Entry 3UXI (X-ray diffraction, 2.73 A resolution); this record covers chains A and B of the 4 polymer chains in the assembly.

# Chain A (and B)
Protein: L-Rhamnose isomerase
Organism: Bacillus halodurans
Notes: EC 5.3.1.14; chain B of this document is another copy of the same molecule, construct and numbering; everything in this record applies to it too
UniProt: Q9KCL9 (RHAA_BACHD); residues 1-418 here = UniProt positions 1-418
Amino-acid sequence (424 residues; row label = number of the first residue in the row; numbers below 1 keep their minus sign (His-5 is residue -5)):
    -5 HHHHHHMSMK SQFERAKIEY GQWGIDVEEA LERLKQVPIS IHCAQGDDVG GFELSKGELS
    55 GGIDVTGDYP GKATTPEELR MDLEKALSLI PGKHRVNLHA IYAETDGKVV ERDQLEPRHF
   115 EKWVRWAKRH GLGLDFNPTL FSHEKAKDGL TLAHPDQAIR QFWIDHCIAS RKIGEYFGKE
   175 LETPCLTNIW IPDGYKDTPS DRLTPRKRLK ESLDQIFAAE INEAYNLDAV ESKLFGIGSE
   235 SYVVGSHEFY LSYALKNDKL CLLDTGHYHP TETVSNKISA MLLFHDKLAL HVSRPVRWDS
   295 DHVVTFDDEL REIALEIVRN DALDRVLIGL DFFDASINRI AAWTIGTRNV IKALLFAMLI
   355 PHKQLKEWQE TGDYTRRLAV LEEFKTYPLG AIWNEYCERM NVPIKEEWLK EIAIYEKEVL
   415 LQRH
Unresolved in the structure: -5 to 4, 50-60, 418
Construct notes: expression tag (-5 to 0); engineered mutation Ala38 (Trp in Q9KCL9)
Bound ions: Mn2+: Glu225, Asp325

# Chain A / chain B interface
Residue-residue contacts - 91 pairs, chain A then chain B:
  Pro149(A) - Glu364(B)
  Tyr189(A) - Gln363(B)
  Tyr189(A) - Tyr368(B)
  Asp191(A) - Arg371(B)
  Asp191(A) - Leu372(B)
  Thr192(A) - Arg371(B)  hydrogen bond (backbone-side chain)
  Pro193(A) - Arg313(B)  hydrogen bond (backbone-side chain)
  Pro193(A) - Gln363(B)
  Pro193(A) - Arg371(B)
  Ser194(A) - Arg313(B)  hydrogen bond (backbone-side chain)
  Ser194(A) - Leu359(B)  hydrogen bond (side chain-backbone)
  Ser194(A) - Lys360(B)
  Ser194(A) - Gln363(B)  hydrogen bond (backbone-side chain)
  Ser194(A) - Arg371(B)
  Asp195(A) - Arg313(B)
  Asp195(A) - Lys360(B)
  Asp195(A) - Gln363(B)  hydrogen bond (backbone-side chain)
  Arg196(A) - Ser273(B)
  Arg196(A) - Glu306(B)  salt bridge
  Arg196(A) - Glu310(B)  salt bridge
  Arg196(A) - Arg313(B)
  Leu197(A) - Ser273(B)
  Leu197(A) - Leu277(B)  hydrophobic
  Leu197(A) - Asn314(B)
  Arg200(A) - Asn270(B)  hydrogen bond (side chain-backbone)
  Arg200(A) - Ser273(B)
  Arg200(A) - Leu277(B)
  Lys201(A) - Leu277(B)
  Arg202(A) - Glu364(B)  salt bridge
  His241(A) - Glu242(B)  salt bridge
  Glu242(A) - His241(B)  salt bridge
  Glu242(A) - Leu245(B)
  Glu242(A) - Lys271(B)  salt bridge
  Phe243(A) - Ala274(B)
  Phe243(A) - Phe278(B)
  Leu245(A) - Glu242(B)
  Leu245(A) - Leu245(B)  hydrophobic
  Leu245(A) - Ser246(B)
  Ser246(A) - Leu245(B)
  Ser246(A) - Leu249(B)
  Ser246(A) - Phe278(B)
  Tyr247(A) - Phe278(B)  hydrophobic
  Leu249(A) - Ser246(B)
  Leu249(A) - Leu249(B)  hydrophobic
  Lys250(A) - Leu249(B)
  His263(A) - His263(B)
  His263(A) - Thr265(B)
  His263(A) - Glu266(B)  salt bridge
  Pro264(A) - Pro264(B)
  Pro264(A) - Thr265(B)
  Thr265(A) - His263(B)
  Thr265(A) - Pro264(B)
  Glu266(A) - His263(B)  salt bridge
  Asn270(A) - Arg200(B)  hydrogen bond (backbone-side chain)
  Lys271(A) - Glu242(B)  salt bridge
  Ser273(A) - Arg196(B)  hydrogen bond (side chain-backbone)
  Ser273(A) - Leu197(B)
  Ser273(A) - Arg200(B)  hydrogen bond
  Ala274(A) - Ser240(B)
  Ala274(A) - Glu242(B)
  Ala274(A) - Phe243(B)
  Leu277(A) - Leu197(B)  hydrophobic
  Leu277(A) - Arg200(B)
  Leu277(A) - Lys201(B)
  Leu277(A) - Lys204(B)
  Phe278(A) - Lys204(B)
  Phe278(A) - Phe243(B)
  Phe278(A) - Ser246(B)
  Phe278(A) - Tyr247(B)  hydrophobic
  Glu306(A) - Thr192(B)
  Glu306(A) - Arg196(B)  salt bridge
  Glu310(A) - Arg196(B)  salt bridge
  Arg313(A) - Pro193(B)
  Arg313(A) - Ser194(B)  hydrogen bond (side chain-backbone)
  Arg313(A) - Asp195(B)
  Asn314(A) - Leu197(B)
  Leu359(A) - Ser194(B)  hydrogen bond (backbone-side chain)
  Lys360(A) - Ser194(B)
  Lys360(A) - Asp195(B)
  Gln363(A) - Tyr189(B)  hydrogen bond
  Gln363(A) - Pro193(B)
  Gln363(A) - Ser194(B)  hydrogen bond (side chain-backbone)
  Gln363(A) - Asp195(B)  hydrogen bond (side chain-backbone)
  Glu364(A) - Pro149(B)
  Glu364(A) - Arg202(B)  salt bridge
  Tyr368(A) - Tyr189(B)
  Arg371(A) - Asp191(B)
  Arg371(A) - Thr192(B)  hydrogen bond (side chain-backbone)
  Arg371(A) - Pro193(B)
  Arg371(A) - Ser194(B)
  Leu372(A) - Asp191(B)
Interface residues without a listed pair, chain A (49 interface residues in all): Asp142, Lys204, Tyr236, Ser240, Ser269, Met275, His279, Leu375
Interface residues without a listed pair, chain B (49 interface residues in all): Asp142, Pro199, Tyr236, Lys250, Ser269, Met275, His279

# In short
The chain A/chain B interface involves 49 residues from each chain; the contacts include 16 hydrogen bonds and
12 salt bridges. Among the polar pairs are Arg196(A)-Glu306(B), Arg196(A)-Glu310(B) and Arg202(A)-Glu364(B).
The Mn2+ site is built by Glu225(A) and Asp325(A).
Chain A and chain B are both L-Rhamnose isomerase (Bacillus halodurans); the structure, Crystal structure of
L-rhamnose isomerase W38A mutant from Bacillus halodurans, was determined by X-ray diffraction, deposited
together with 3UVA, 3UU0 and 3P14.
